1LTR - chains D and E of the 5 polymer chains in the assembly; structure by X-ray diffraction, 3.04 A resolution.

== Chain D (and E) ==
Protein: Heat-labile enterotoxin
Organism: Escherichia coli
Notes: fragment: subunit b-r2; engineered mutation(s): N103K; chain E of this document is another copy of the same molecule, construct and numbering; everything in this record applies to it too
UniProt: P13811 (ELBH_ECOLI); residues 1-102 here correspond to UniProt positions 22-123 (UniProt number = residue number + 21)
Sequence (113 residues; row label = number of the first residue in the row):
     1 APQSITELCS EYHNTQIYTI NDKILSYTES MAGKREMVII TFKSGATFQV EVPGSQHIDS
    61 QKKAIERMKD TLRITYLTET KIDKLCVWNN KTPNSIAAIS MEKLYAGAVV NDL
Disordered / not traced: 109-113 (chain E: 106-113)
Cystine bridges: C9-C86
From the paper describing this entry:
  - binding site for sulfate ion: K81, K103
  - conformationally variable residues (loop rearrangement): G54 to Q61

== How chain D and chain E interact ==
Pairs across the interface (65):
  A1(D) - M37(E)  hydrophobic
  A1(D) - Q49(E)
  A1(D) - T92(E)  hydrogen bond (backbone-backbone)
  A1(D) - P93(E)
  P2(D) - R35(E)
  P2(D) - M37(E)
  P2(D) - I39(E)
  P2(D) - P93(E)
  Q3(D) - I39(E)
  Q3(D) - T92(E)
  Q3(D) - P93(E)
  I5(D) - T28(E)
  L8(D) - S30(E)
  E11(D) - R35(E)  salt bridge
  Y12(D) - A32(E)
  Y12(D) - G33(E)  hydrogen bond (side chain-backbone)
  Y12(D) - R35(E)
  I58(D) - G33(E)
  I58(D) - K34(E)
  I58(D) - E36(E)
  S60(D) - E36(E)  hydrogen bond
  Q61(D) - M31(E)  hydrogen bond (side chain-backbone)
  Q61(D) - G33(E)
  Q61(D) - E36(E)
  A64(D) - M31(E)  hydrophobic
  A64(D) - E36(E)
  I65(D) - M31(E)  hydrophobic
  R67(D) - E29(E)
  R67(D) - E66(E)  salt bridge
  R67(D) - K69(E)
  R67(D) - D70(E)  salt bridge
  R67(D) - R73(E)  hydrogen bond (backbone-side chain)
  M68(D) - E29(E)  hydrogen bond (backbone-side chain)
  M68(D) - M31(E)  hydrophobic
  D70(D) - R73(E)
  T71(D) - E29(E)  hydrogen bond
  T71(D) - R73(E)  hydrogen bond
  I74(D) - L77(E)  hydrophobic
  T80(D) - L77(E)
  W88(D) - A32(E)  hydrophobic
  I96(D) - M31(E)
  A97(D) - S30(E)
  A97(D) - M31(E)  hydrogen bond (backbone-backbone)
  A97(D) - A32(E)  hydrogen bond (backbone-backbone)
  A98(D) - E29(E)
  A98(D) - S30(E)
  I99(D) - Y27(E)
  I99(D) - T28(E)
  I99(D) - E29(E)  hydrogen bond (backbone-backbone)
  S100(D) - Y27(E)
  S100(D) - T28(E)
  M101(D) - L25(E)
  M101(D) - S26(E)
  M101(D) - Y27(E)  hydrogen bond (backbone-backbone)
  M101(D) - Y76(E)  hydrogen bond (backbone-side chain)
  E102(D) - L25(E)
  E102(D) - Y76(E)  hydrogen bond (backbone-side chain)
  K103(D) - L25(E)  hydrogen bond (backbone-backbone)
  K103(D) - Y76(E)  hydrogen bond (backbone-side chain)
  K103(D) - E79(E)  salt bridge
  Y105(D) - K23(E)
  Y105(D) - E79(E)  hydrogen bond
  A106(D) - K43(E)
  G107(D) - L25(E)
  A108(D) - K43(E)
Also at the interface, not in a pair above, chain D (37 interface residues in all): S4, V50, H57, K63, T78, L104
Also at the interface, not in a pair above, chain E (29 interface residues in all): I24, T47, K62

== Overview ==
37 residues of chain D and 29 residues of chain E are in contact, with 17 hydrogen bonds and 4 salt bridges.
Among the polar pairs are E11(D)-R35(E), R67(D)-E66(E) and R67(D)-D70(E). From the paper: a binding site for
sulfate ion at K81(D) and K103(D); conformational variability at G54(D).
Chain D and chain E are both Heat-labile enterotoxin (Escherichia coli); the structure, Crystal structure of
the B subunit of human heat-labile enterotoxin from E. coli carrying A peptide ..., was determined by X-ray
diffraction, deposited together with 1B44.
